PDB entry 4I48 | X-ray diffraction, 2.80 A resolution | chains A and B of the 3 polymer chains in the assembly

# Chain A
Protein: HLA class I histocompatibility antigen, A-68 alpha chain
Organism: Homo sapiens
Reference sequence: P01891 (1A68_HUMAN); residues 1-274 here correspond to UniProt positions 25-298 (UniProt number = residue number + 24)
Amino-acid sequence (274 residues; row label = number of the first residue in the row):
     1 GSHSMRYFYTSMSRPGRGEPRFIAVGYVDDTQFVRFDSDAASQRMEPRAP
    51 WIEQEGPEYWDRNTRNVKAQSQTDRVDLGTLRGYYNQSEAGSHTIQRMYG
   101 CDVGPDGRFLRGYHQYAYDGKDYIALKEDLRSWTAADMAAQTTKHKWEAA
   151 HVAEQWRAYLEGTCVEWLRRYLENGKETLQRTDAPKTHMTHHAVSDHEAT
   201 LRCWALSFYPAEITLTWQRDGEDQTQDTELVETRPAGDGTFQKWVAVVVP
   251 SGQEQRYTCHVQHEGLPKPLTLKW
Cystine bridges: Cys101-Cys164, Cys203-Cys259
Construct notes: conflict Lys273 (Arg297 in P01891)
Reported in the primary citation:
  - conformationally variable residues (loop rearrangement): Asp223 to Glu229
  - specificity-determining residues: Tyr116
  - specificity-determining residues: Arg97, His114 (proposed by the authors, not directly observed)
  - binding site for 9-mer peptide from Envelope glycoprotein gp160: Tyr7, Tyr9, Val67

# Chain B
Protein: Beta-2-microglobulin
Organism: Homo sapiens
Reference sequence: P61769 (B2MG_HUMAN); residues 2-100 here correspond to UniProt positions 21-119 (UniProt number = residue number + 19)
Amino-acid sequence (99 residues; each row starts with the number of its first residue):
     2 IQRTPKIQVYSRHPAENGKSNFLNCYVSGFHPSDIEVDLLKNGERIEKVE
    52 HSDLSFSKDWSFYLLYYTEFTPTEKDEYACRVNHVTLSQPKIVKWDRDM
Cystine bridges: Cys26-Cys81
Curated features (UniProtKB/Swiss-Prot):
  - modified residue: Gln3 (Pyrrolidone carboxylic acid)
  - glycosylation: Ile2 (N-linked (Glc) (glycation) isoleucine), Lys20 (N-linked (Glc) (glycation) lysine), Lys42 (N-linked (Glc) (glycation) lysine), Lys49 (N-linked (Glc) (glycation) lysine), Lys59 (N-linked (Glc) (glycation) lysine), Lys92 (N-linked (Glc) (glycation) lysine), Lys95 (N-linked (Glc) (glycation) lysine)

# Chain A / chain B interface
Pairs across the interface - 55 pairs, chain A then chain B:
  Phe8(A) - Phe57(B)
  Tyr9(A) - Phe57(B)
  Thr10(A) - Phe57(B)
  Thr10(A) - Phe63(B)
  Met12(A) - Ser34(B)
  Met12(A) - Leu55(B)  hydrophobic
  Ile23(A) - Leu55(B)  hydrophobic
  Val25(A) - Asp54(B)
  Val25(A) - Leu55(B)
  Val25(A) - Ser56(B)
  Tyr27(A) - Ser56(B)
  Tyr27(A) - Tyr64(B)
  Gln32(A) - Asp54(B)
  Arg35(A) - Asp54(B)  salt bridge
  Arg48(A) - Asp54(B)  salt bridge
  Thr94(A) - His32(B)
  Gln96(A) - His32(B)  hydrogen bond
  Gln96(A) - Phe57(B)
  Gln96(A) - Trp61(B)  hydrogen bond (side chain-backbone)
  Gln96(A) - Phe63(B)
  Met98(A) - Lys59(B)
  Gln115(A) - Lys59(B)
  Gln115(A) - Trp61(B)
  Tyr116(A) - Trp61(B)
  Ala117(A) - Trp61(B)
  Asp119(A) - Ile2(B)
  Asp119(A) - His32(B)
  Gly120(A) - Ile2(B)
  Gly120(A) - Arg4(B)
  Gly120(A) - His32(B)
  Gly120(A) - Trp61(B)
  Asp122(A) - Trp61(B)  hydrogen bond
  His192(A) - Asp99(B)
  Arg202(A) - Asp99(B)
  Arg202(A) - Met100(B)
  Trp204(A) - Asp99(B)
  Trp204(A) - Met100(B)
  Val231(A) - Gln9(B)
  Glu232(A) - Gln9(B)  hydrogen bond (backbone-side chain)
  Thr233(A) - Tyr27(B)
  Arg234(A) - Gln9(B)  hydrogen bond
  Arg234(A) - Tyr11(B)
  Arg234(A) - Tyr27(B)
  Arg234(A) - Met100(B)  hydrogen bond (side chain-backbone)
  Pro235(A) - Tyr11(B)  hydrogen bond (backbone-side chain)
  Pro235(A) - Tyr27(B)
  Pro235(A) - Leu66(B)  hydrophobic
  Ala236(A) - Arg13(B)  hydrogen bond (backbone-side chain)
  Ala236(A) - Asn25(B)
  Gly237(A) - Arg13(B)  hydrogen bond (backbone-side chain)
  Gly237(A) - Leu66(B)
  Gln242(A) - Tyr11(B)
  Gln242(A) - Ser12(B)
  Gln242(A) - Arg13(B)  hydrogen bond (side chain-backbone)
  Trp244(A) - Met100(B)  hydrogen bond (side chain-backbone)
Also at the interface, not in a pair above, chain A (36 interface residues in all): Arg6, Arg97, Lys121, Leu206, Asp238
Also at the interface, not in a pair above, chain B (25 interface residues in all): Pro15, Pro33, His52, Tyr68

# Overview
The interface between chain A and chain B involves 36 residues on one side and 25 on the other; the contacts
include 11 hydrogen bonds and 2 salt bridges. Polar contacts include Arg35(A)-Asp54(B), Arg48(A)-Asp54(B) and
Gln96(A)-His32(B). The paper reports a binding site for 9-mer peptide from Envelope glycoprotein gp160 at
Tyr7(A), Tyr9(A) and Val67(A); specificity determinants Tyr116(A), Arg97(A) and His114(A).
Chain A is HLA class I histocompatibility antigen, A-68 alpha chain and chain B is Beta-2-microglobulin, both
from Homo sapiens; the structure, Structure of HLA-A68 complexed with an HIV Env derived peptide, was
determined by X-ray diffraction (same publication as 4HWZ and 4HX1).
